7K36 - chains D and G of the 9 polymer chains in the assembly; structure by electron microscopy, 3.30 A resolution.

[Chain D (and G)]
Protein: Striatin-3
Source organism: Homo sapiens
Notes: chain G of this document is another copy of the same molecule, construct and numbering; everything in this record applies to it too
Reference sequence: Q13033 (STRN3_HUMAN), isoform Q13033-2; residue numbers follow UniProt; this construct covers 1-713
Amino-acid sequence (713 residues; row label = number of the first residue in the row):
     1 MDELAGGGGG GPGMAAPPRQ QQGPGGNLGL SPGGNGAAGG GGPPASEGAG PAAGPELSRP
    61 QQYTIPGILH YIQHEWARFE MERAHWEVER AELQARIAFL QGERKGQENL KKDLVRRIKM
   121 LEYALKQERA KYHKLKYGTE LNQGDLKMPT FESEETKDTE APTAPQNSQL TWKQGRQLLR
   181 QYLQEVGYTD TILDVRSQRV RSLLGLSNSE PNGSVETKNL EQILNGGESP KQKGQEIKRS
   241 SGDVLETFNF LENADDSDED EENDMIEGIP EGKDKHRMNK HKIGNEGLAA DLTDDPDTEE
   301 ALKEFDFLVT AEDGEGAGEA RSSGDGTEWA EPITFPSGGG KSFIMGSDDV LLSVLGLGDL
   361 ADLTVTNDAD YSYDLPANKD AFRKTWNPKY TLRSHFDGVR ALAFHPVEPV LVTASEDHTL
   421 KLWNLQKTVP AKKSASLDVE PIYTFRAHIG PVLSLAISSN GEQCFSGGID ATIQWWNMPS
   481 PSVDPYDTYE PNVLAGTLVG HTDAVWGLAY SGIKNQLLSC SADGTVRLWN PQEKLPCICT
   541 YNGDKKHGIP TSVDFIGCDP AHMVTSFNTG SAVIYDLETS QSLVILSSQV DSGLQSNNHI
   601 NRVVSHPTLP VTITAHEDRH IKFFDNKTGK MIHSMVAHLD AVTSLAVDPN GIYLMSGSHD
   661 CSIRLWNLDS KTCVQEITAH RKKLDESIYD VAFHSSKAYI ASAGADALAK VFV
Disordered / not traced: 1-61, 136-713 (chain G: 1-61, 122-713)
Curated features (UniProtKB/Swiss-Prot):
  - region: Tyr-71 to Phe-79 (Caveolin-binding), Gln-166 to Leu-183 (Calmodulin-binding)
  - modified residue: Met-1 (N-acetylmethionine), Thr-150 (Phosphothreonine), Ser-202 (Phosphoserine), Ser-214 (Phosphoserine), Ser-229 (Phosphoserine), Ser-257 (Phosphoserine)
What the authors report for this chain:
  - self-association interface (contacts with another copy of this molecule): Gln-62 to Trp-76, Ala-77 to Leu-135

[Chain D / chain G interface]
Residue-residue contacts - 6 pairs, chain D then chain G:
  Ile-65(D) with Ile-72(G), hydrophobic; Trp-76(G), hydrophobic
  Leu-69(D) with Leu-69(G), hydrophobic; Ile-72(G), hydrophobic
  Gln-73(D) with Leu-69(G)
  Trp-76(D) with Ile-65(G), hydrophobic
Other interface residues (no listed pair), chain D (5 interface residues in all): Pro-66

[In short]
5 residues of chain D and 4 residues of chain G are in contact. From the paper: a self-association interface
involving Gln-62(D) and Ala-77(D).
Chain D and chain G are both Striatin-3 (Homo sapiens); the structure, Cryo-EM structure of STRIPAK complex,
was determined by electron microscopy.
